3A4U - chains A and B; structure by X-ray diffraction, 1.84 A resolution.

== Chain A ==
Name: Protein ERGIC-53
Source organism: Homo sapiens
Notes: fragment: Carbohydrate Recognition Domain
UniProtKB: P49257 (LMAN1_HUMAN); residues 31-285 here = UniProt positions 31-285
Chain sequence (255 residues; row label = number of the first residue in the row):
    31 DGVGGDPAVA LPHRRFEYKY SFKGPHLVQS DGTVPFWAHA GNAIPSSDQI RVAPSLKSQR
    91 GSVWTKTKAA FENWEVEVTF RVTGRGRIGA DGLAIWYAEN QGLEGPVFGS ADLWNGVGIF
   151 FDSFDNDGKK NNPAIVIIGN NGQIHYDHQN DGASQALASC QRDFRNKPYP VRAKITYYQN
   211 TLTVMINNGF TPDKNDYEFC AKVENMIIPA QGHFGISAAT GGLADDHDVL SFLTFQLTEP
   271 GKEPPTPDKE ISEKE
Not modelled in the structure: 31-40, 269-285
Cystine bridges: Cys190-Cys230
Ion coordination: Ca2+ site 1: Asp152, Phe154, Asn156, Asp181; Ca2+ site 2: Asp155, Asp157, Asn161, Asn162, Asp181
UniProt features mapped onto this chain:
  - binding site (a carbohydrate): Ser88, Asp121, Asn156, His178, Gly251 to Leu253
  - binding site (Ca(2+)): Asp152, Phe154, Asn156, Asp181
  - natural variant: Trp67 (W67S: In F5F8D1)

== Chain B ==
Name: Multiple coagulation factor deficiency protein 2
Source organism: Homo sapiens
UniProtKB: Q8NI22 (MCFD2_HUMAN); numbering as in UniProt (aligned over 27-146)
Chain sequence (143 residues; each row starts with the number of its first residue):
     4 MGHHHHHHHH HHSSGHIEGR HMLEEPAASF SQPGSMGLDK NTVHDQEHIM EHLEGVINKP
    64 EAEMSPQELQ LHYFKMHDYD GNNLLDGLEL STAITHVHKE EGSEQAPLMS EDELINIIDG
   124 VLRDDDKNND GYIDYAEFAK SLQ
Not modelled in the structure: 4-65, 99-111, 144-146
Sequence notes: expression tag (4-26)
Ion coordination: Ca2+ site 1: Asp81, Asp83, Asn85, Leu87, Glu92; Ca2+ site 2: Asp129, Asn131, Asp133, Tyr135
UniProt features mapped onto this chain:
  - binding site (Ca(2+)): Asp81, Asp83, Asn85, Glu92, Asp129, Asn131, Asp133, Tyr135, Glu140
  - modified residue: Ser106 (Phosphoserine)
  - natural variant: Asp81 (D81H: In F5F8D2), Asp129 (D129E: In F5F8D2), Tyr135 (Y135N: In F5F8D2), Ile136 (I136T: In F5F8D2)

== How chain A and chain B interact ==
Contacting residue pairs (29):
  Arg44(A) - Asp133(B)
  Arg45(A) - Asn132(B)  hydrogen bond
  Arg45(A) - Asp133(B)
  Arg45(A) - Gly134(B)
  Phe46(A) - Asp89(B)
  Phe46(A) - Asp133(B)  hydrogen bond (backbone-backbone)
  Phe46(A) - Gly134(B)
  Phe46(A) - Tyr135(B)
  Tyr48(A) - Gly90(B)
  Tyr48(A) - Leu91(B)
  Tyr48(A) - Ile118(B)  hydrogen bond (side chain-backbone)
  Tyr48(A) - Ile121(B)
  Tyr48(A) - Asp122(B)  hydrogen bond
  Tyr48(A) - Leu125(B)  hydrophobic
  Lys49(A) - Ile118(B)
  Ser51(A) - Leu91(B)
  Phe52(A) - Leu91(B)  hydrophobic
  Lys53(A) - Asp83(B)  salt bridge
  Lys53(A) - Asp89(B)  salt bridge
  Lys53(A) - Leu91(B)
  Pro55(A) - Tyr82(B)
  His56(A) - Tyr82(B)
  Gln59(A) - Glu114(B)  hydrogen bond
  Pro65(A) - Glu114(B)
  Phe66(A) - Leu91(B)  hydrophobic
  Phe66(A) - Glu114(B)  hydrogen bond (backbone-side chain)
  Phe66(A) - Ile118(B)  hydrophobic
  Lys96(A) - Glu114(B)  salt bridge
  Phe265(A) - Tyr135(B)
Also at the interface, not in a pair above, chain A (17 interface residues in all): Thr63, Val64
Also at the interface, not in a pair above, chain B (17 interface residues in all): Glu92, Thr95, Leu117

== Overview ==
Chain A and chain B each contribute 17 residues to their interface; the contacts include 6 hydrogen bonds and
3 salt bridges. Polar pairs include Lys53(A)-Asp83(B), Lys53(A)-Asp89(B) and Lys96(A)-Glu114(B).
Chain A is Protein ERGIC-53 and chain B is Multiple coagulation factor deficiency protein 2, both from Homo
sapiens; the structure, Crystal structure of MCFD2 in complex with carbohydrate recognition domain of
ERGIC-53, was determined by X-ray diffraction.
